Entry 8EN6 (X-ray diffraction, 1.60 A resolution); this record covers chains B and D of the 4 polymer chains in the assembly.

# Chain B
Name: GII.4 P domain
UniProtKB: K4LM89 (K4LM89_9CALI); numbering as in UniProt (aligned over 224-530)
Amino-acid sequence (307 residues; row label = number of the first residue in the row):
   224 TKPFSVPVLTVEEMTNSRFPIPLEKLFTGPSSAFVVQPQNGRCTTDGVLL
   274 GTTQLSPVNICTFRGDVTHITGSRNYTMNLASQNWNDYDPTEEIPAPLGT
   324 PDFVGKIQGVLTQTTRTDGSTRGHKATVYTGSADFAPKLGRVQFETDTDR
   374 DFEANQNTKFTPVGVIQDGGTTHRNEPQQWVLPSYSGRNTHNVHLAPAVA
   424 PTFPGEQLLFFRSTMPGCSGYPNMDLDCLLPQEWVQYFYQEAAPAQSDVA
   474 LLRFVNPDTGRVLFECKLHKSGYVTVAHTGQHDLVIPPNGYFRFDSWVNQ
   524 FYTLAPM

# Chain D
Name: Nanobody 76
Source organism: Vicugna pacos
Notes: antibody fragment or engineered binder
Amino-acid sequence (121 residues; numbered 1 to 121; the number before each row is that of its first residue):
     1 QVQLQESGGGLVQAGGSLRLSCAASGTIFSIDAFGWYRQAPGKQREWVAG
    51 ITSGSSTIYADFVKGRFTISRDNAKNTVFLQMNSLKPEDTAVYYCNRAKP
   101 PTYYSLEPWGKGTQVTVSSHH
Not modelled in the structure: 121
Disulfides: Cys22-Cys95

# How chain B and chain D interact
Residue-residue contacts (39; chain B residue first):
  Val327(B) - Tyr104(D)
  Lys329(B) - Ser105(D)  hydrogen bond
  Tyr352(B) - Leu106(D)
  Tyr352(B) - Glu107(D)
  Tyr352(B) - Pro108(D)  hydrophobic
  Tyr352(B) - Trp109(D)
  Gly354(B) - Leu106(D)
  Ser355(B) - Leu106(D)
  Ser355(B) - Glu107(D)  hydrogen bond
  Ala356(B) - Val2(D)  hydrophobic
  Ala356(B) - Arg97(D)
  Ala356(B) - Glu107(D)  hydrogen bond (backbone-side chain)
  Asp357(B) - Gln1(D)
  Asp357(B) - Val2(D)  hydrogen bond (side chain-backbone)
  Glu368(B) - Pro108(D)
  Glu368(B) - Trp109(D)  hydrogen bond (side chain-backbone)
  Asp391(B) - Tyr37(D)
  Asp391(B) - Arg45(D)  salt bridge
  Asp391(B) - Glu46(D)
  Asp391(B) - Ser105(D)
  Asp391(B) - Trp109(D)
  Gly392(B) - Trp47(D)
  Gly392(B) - Tyr103(D)
  Gly392(B) - Tyr104(D)
  Gly393(B) - Trp47(D)
  Gly393(B) - Thr102(D)
  Thr394(B) - Trp47(D)
  Thr394(B) - Pro101(D)
  Thr394(B) - Thr102(D)  hydrogen bond (backbone-backbone)
  Asn398(B) - Thr102(D)  hydrogen bond
  Asn398(B) - Tyr104(D)
  Glu399(B) - Tyr104(D)
  Gln401(B) - Tyr104(D)
  Arg411(B) - Thr27(D)  hydrogen bond
  Arg411(B) - Ile28(D)
  Arg411(B) - Arg97(D)
  Ser442(B) - Gln44(D)
  Gly443(B) - Gln44(D)  hydrogen bond (backbone-side chain)
  Tyr444(B) - Gln44(D)
Interface residues without a listed pair, chain B (21 interface residues in all): Asn298, Asn412
Interface residues without a listed pair, chain D (21 interface residues in all): Ile31, Ile58

# Overview
The chain B/chain D interface involves 21 residues from each chain, with 9 hydrogen bonds and 1 salt bridge.
Among the polar pairs are Asp391(B)-Arg45(D), Lys329(B)-Ser105(D) and Ser355(B)-Glu107(D).
Here chain B is GII.4 P domain and chain D is Nanobody 76 (Vicugna pacos). Entry 8EN6 (Structure of GII.4
norovirus in complex with Nanobody 76) was determined by X-ray diffraction (same publication as 8EMY, 8EMZ,
8EN0, 8EN1, 8EN2, 8EN3, 8EN4 and 8EN5).
